Entry 6N8V (electron microscopy, 9.30 A resolution (very low resolution: no residue pairs are listed; an interface is given only as per-side residue counts)); this record covers chains A and B of the 6 polymer chains in the assembly.

[Chain A (and B)]
Molecule: Heat shock protein 104
Source organism: Saccharomyces cerevisiae
Notes: chain B of this document is another copy of the same molecule, construct and numbering; everything in this record applies to it too
Reference sequence: P31539 (HS104_YEAST); residue numbers follow UniProt; this construct covers 6-884
Amino-acid sequence (879 residues; each row starts with the number of its first residue):
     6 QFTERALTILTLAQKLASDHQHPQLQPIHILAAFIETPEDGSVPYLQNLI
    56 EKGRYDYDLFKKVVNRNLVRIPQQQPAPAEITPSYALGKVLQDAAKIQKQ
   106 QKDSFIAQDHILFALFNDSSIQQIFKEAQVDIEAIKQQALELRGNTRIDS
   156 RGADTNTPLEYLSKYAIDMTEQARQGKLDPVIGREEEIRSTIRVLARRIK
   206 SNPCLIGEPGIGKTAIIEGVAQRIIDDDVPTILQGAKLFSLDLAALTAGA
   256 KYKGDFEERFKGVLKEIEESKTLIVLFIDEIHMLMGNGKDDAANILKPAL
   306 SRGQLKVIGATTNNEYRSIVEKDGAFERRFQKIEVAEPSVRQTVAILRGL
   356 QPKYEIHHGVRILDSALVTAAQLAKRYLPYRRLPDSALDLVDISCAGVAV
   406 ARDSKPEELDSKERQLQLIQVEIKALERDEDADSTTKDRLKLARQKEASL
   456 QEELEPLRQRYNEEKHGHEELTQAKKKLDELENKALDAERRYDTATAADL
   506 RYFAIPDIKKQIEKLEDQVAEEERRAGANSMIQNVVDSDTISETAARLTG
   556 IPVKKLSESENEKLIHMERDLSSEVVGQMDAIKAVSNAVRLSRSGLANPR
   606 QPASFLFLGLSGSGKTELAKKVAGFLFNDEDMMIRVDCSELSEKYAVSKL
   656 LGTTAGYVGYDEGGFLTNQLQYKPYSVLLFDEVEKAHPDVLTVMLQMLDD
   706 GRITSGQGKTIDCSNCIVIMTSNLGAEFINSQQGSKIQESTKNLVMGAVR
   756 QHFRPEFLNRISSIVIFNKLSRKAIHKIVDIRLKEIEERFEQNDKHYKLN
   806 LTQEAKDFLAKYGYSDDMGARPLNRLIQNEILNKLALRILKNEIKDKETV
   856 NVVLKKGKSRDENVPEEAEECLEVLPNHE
Unresolved in the structure: 161-164, 253-259, 290-296, 410-534, 660-664, 858-884 (chain B: 253-258, 292-296, 410-534, 659-664, 858-884)
Swiss-Prot annotation at these positions:
  - motif: Asn773 to Lys789 (Nuclear localization signal)
  - binding site (ATP): Gly212 to Thr219, Gly614 to Thr621
  - modified residue: Ser206 (Phosphoserine), Ser306 (Phosphoserine), Thr499 (Phosphothreonine), Ser535 (Phosphoserine)
  - cross-link (Glycyl lysine isopeptide (Lys-Gly)): Lys442 (interchain with G-Cter in ubiquitin), Lys620 (interchain with G-Cter in ubiquitin)
  - mutagenesis: Asp184 (D184A/D/F/N/L/Q/S: Confers resistance to prion-curing by guanidine; D184K/W/Y: Impairs prion propagation), Gly217 (G217S: Largely reduces ATP hydrolysis. Alters bud morphology and causes septin mislocalization; when associated with I-499; G217V: Completely abolishes ATP hydrolysis), Lys218 (K218T: Abolishes substrate binding. Unable to confer thermotolerance. Reduces ATP hydrolysis by 98%; when associated with T-315. Completely abolishes ATPase activity; when associated with T-620), Tyr257 (Y257A: Reduces thermotolerance 10-fold), Glu285 (E285Q: In HSP104(TRAP); completely abolishes ATP hydrolysis, but does not affect nucleotide binding, thus keeping HSP104 in an ATP-bound state; when associated with Q-687), Ala315 (A315T: Reduces ATP hydrolysis by 98%; when associated with T-218), Thr317 (T317A: Reduces rate of ATP hydrolysis at NBD1 nearly 10-fold. No effect on oligomerization), Arg334 (R334M: Reduces ATPase activity by 80%. Impairs oligomerization), Arg419 (R419M: Reduces ATPase activity by 80%), Arg444 (R444M: Reduces ATPase activity by 80%), Leu462 (L462R: Impairs prion propagation, but does not affect thermotolerance), Arg495 (R495M: Increases ATPase activity 3-fold), 18 further mutagenesis entries in UniProt
Small-molecule neighbours: ATP (adenosine-5'-triphosphate): Glu579, Val580, Leu615, Ser616, Gly617, Ser618, Gly619, Lys620, Thr621, Glu622
From the paper describing this entry:
  - mutagenesis - E285A/E687A: abolished catalytic activity on ATP

[How chain A and chain B interact]
At this resolution (9 A) residue pairs are not listed: 9 residues of chain A and 6 of chain B lie at the interface.

[In short]
Chain A and chain B form an interface of 9 and 6 residues respectively. Bound to chain A: ATP. Curated
annotation (UniProt) lists 16 ATP-binding residues and 30 mutagenesis sites on chain A. The paper reports that
E285A/E687A of chain A abolish catalytic activity on ATP.
Both chains are Heat shock protein 104 (Saccharomyces cerevisiae). Entry 6N8V (Hsp104DWB open conformation)
was determined by electron microscopy, deposited together with 6N8T and 6N8Z.
